Entry 6HZ9 (electron microscopy, 4.80 A resolution (low resolution: residue-level contacts below are approximate; hydrogen-bond / salt-bridge calls are withheld)); this record covers chains E and M of the 14 polymer chains in the assembly.

== Chain E ==
Protein: 5-methylcytosine-specific restriction enzyme B
From: Escherichia coli (strain K12)
Notes: EC 3.1.21.-
UniProt: P15005 (MCRB_ECOLI); residue numbers follow UniProt; this construct covers 162-459
Amino-acid sequence (307 residues; numbered 162 to 468; the number before each row is that of its first residue):
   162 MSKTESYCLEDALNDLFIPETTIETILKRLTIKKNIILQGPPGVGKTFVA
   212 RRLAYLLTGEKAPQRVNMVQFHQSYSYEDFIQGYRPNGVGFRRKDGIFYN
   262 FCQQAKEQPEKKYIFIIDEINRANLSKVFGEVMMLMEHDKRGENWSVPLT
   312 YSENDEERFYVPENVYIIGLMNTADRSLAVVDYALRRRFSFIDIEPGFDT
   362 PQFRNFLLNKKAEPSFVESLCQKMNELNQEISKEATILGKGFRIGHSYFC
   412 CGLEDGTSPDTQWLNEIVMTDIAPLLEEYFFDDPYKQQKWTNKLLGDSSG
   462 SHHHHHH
Not modelled in the structure: 162-172, 458-468
Construct notes: expression tag (460-468)
UniProt features mapped onto this chain:
  - binding site (GTP): Gly-201 to Thr-208, Asp-300 to Gly-303, Asn-333 to Asp-336
Residues lining bound ligands: GDP (guanosine-5'-diphosphate): Asp-176, Leu-177, Phe-178, Gly-204, Val-205, Gly-206, Lys-207, Thr-208, Phe-209, Phe-367, His-407, Ser-408, Cys-411, Cys-412
From the paper describing this entry:
  - mutagenesis - R348A: decreased catalytic activity
  - mutagenesis - R283A: abolished catalytic activity on GTP (citing earlier work)

== Chain M ==
Protein: Protein McrC
From: Escherichia coli (strain K12)
UniProt: P15006 (MCRC_ECOLI); residues 1-348 here = UniProt positions 1-348
Amino-acid sequence (348 residues; each row starts with the number of its first residue):
     1 MEQPVIPVRNIYYMLTYAWGYLQEIKQANLEAIPGNNLLDILGYVLNKGV
    51 LQLSRRGLELDYNPNTEIIPGIKGRIEFAKTIRGFHLNHGKTVSTFDMLN
   101 EDTLANRIIKSTLAILIKHEKLNSTIRDEARSLYRKLPGISTLHLTPQHF
   151 SYLNGGKNTRYYKFVISVCKFIVNNSIPGQNKGHYRFYDFERNEKEMSLL
   201 YQKFLYEFCRRELTSANTTRSYLKWDASSISDQSLNLLPRMETDITIRSS
   251 EKILIVDAKYYKSIFSRRMGTEKFHSQNLYQLMNYLWSLKPENGENIGGL
   301 LIYPHVDTAVKHRYKINGFDIGLCTVNLGQEWPCIHQELLDIFDEYLK
Not modelled in the structure: 1-2, 22-27, 268-271
From the paper describing this entry:
  - catalytic residues: Asp-244, Asp-257, Lys-259 (proposed by the authors, not directly observed)

== Chain E / chain M interface ==
Residue-residue contacts (5; chain E residue first):
  Glu-239(E) / Lys-91(M)
  Tyr-245(E) / His-89(M)
  Pro-247(E) / Asn-88(M)
  Phe-252(E) / Asn-88(M)
  Tyr-312(E) / Pro-70(M)
Interface residues without a listed pair, chain E (9 interface residues in all): Gly-251, Thr-397, Ile-398, Asp-443
Interface residues without a listed pair, chain M (8 interface residues in all): Leu-87, Lys-182, Gly-183, His-184

== Overview ==
9 residues of chain E and 8 residues of chain M are in contact. Bound to chain E: GDP. From UniProt: 16
GTP-binding residues on chain E. The paper reports catalytic residues Asp-244(M), Asp-257(M) and Lys-259(M);
R348A of chain E reduces catalytic activity.
Here chain E is 5-methylcytosine-specific restriction enzyme B and chain M is Protein McrC, both from
Escherichia coli (strain K12). Entry 6HZ9 (Structure of McrBC without DNA binding domains (Class 5)) was
determined by electron microscopy (same publication as 6HZ4, 6HZ5, 6HZ6, 6HZ7 and 6HZ8).
